6KKG - chains A and C; structure by X-ray diffraction, 2.15 A resolution.

== Chain A ==
Name: Membrane-associated guanylate kinase, WW and PDZ domain-containing protein 2
Organism: Mus musculus
UniProtKB: Q9WVQ1 (MAGI2_MOUSE); residue numbers follow UniProt; this construct covers 295-390
Amino-acid sequence (100 residues; row label = number of the first residue in the row):
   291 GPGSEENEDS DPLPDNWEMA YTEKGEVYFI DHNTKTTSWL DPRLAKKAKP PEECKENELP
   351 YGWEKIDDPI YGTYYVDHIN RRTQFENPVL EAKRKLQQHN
Not modelled in the structure: 291-300, 388-390
Construct notes: expression tag (291-294)
Swiss-Prot annotation at these positions:
  - modified residue: Tyr-361 (Phosphotyrosine)

== Chain C ==
Name: Peptide from Dendrin
Organism: Mus musculus
UniProtKB: Q80TS7 (DEND_MOUSE); residue numbers follow UniProt; this construct covers 222-241
Amino-acid sequence (24 residues; numbered 218 to 241; the number before each row is that of its first residue):
   218 GPGSDRPPPY VAPPSYEGPH RTLG
Not modelled in the structure: 218-221
Construct notes: expression tag (218-221)

== Interface between chain A and chain C ==
Contacting residue pairs (40):
  Glu-308(A) / Thr-239(C)
  Met-309(A) / Thr-239(C)
  Ala-310(A) / Arg-238(C)
  Tyr-311(A) / Arg-238(C)  hydrogen bond (backbone-backbone)
  Thr-312(A) / Arg-238(C)  hydrogen bond (backbone-side chain)
  Tyr-318(A) / Pro-230(C)  hydrophobic
  Tyr-318(A) / Pro-231(C)
  Tyr-318(A) / His-237(C)  hydrogen bond
  Ile-320(A) / Tyr-233(C)  hydrophobic
  Ile-320(A) / His-237(C)
  Ile-320(A) / Thr-239(C)
  Asp-321(A) / Tyr-233(C)
  His-322(A) / Tyr-233(C)  hydrogen bond
  Lys-325(A) / Tyr-233(C)
  Thr-326(A) / Tyr-233(C)
  Thr-327(A) / Pro-230(C)
  Thr-327(A) / Pro-231(C)  hydrogen bond (side chain-backbone)
  Thr-327(A) / Tyr-233(C)
  Thr-327(A) / His-237(C)
  Ser-328(A) / Pro-230(C)
  Trp-329(A) / Tyr-227(C)
  Trp-329(A) / Val-228(C)  hydrogen bond (side chain-backbone)
  Trp-329(A) / Ala-229(C)
  Trp-329(A) / Pro-230(C)
  Tyr-361(A) / Pro-225(C)  hydrophobic
  Tyr-364(A) / Pro-224(C)  hydrophobic
  Tyr-364(A) / Pro-225(C)
  Val-366(A) / Tyr-227(C)  hydrophobic
  Asp-367(A) / Tyr-227(C)
  His-368(A) / Tyr-227(C)  hydrogen bond
  Arg-371(A) / Tyr-227(C)
  Arg-371(A) / Ala-229(C)
  Arg-372(A) / Tyr-227(C)
  Thr-373(A) / Pro-224(C)
  Thr-373(A) / Pro-225(C)  hydrogen bond (side chain-backbone)
  Thr-373(A) / Tyr-227(C)
  Gln-374(A) / Pro-224(C)
  Phe-375(A) / Asp-222(C)
  Phe-375(A) / Arg-223(C)
  Phe-375(A) / Pro-224(C)
Other interface residues (no listed pair), chain A (27 interface residues in all): Glu-313, Gly-315, Asp-358
Other interface residues (no listed pair), chain C (17 interface residues in all): Pro-226, Ser-232, Leu-240, Gly-241

== Summary ==
Chain A and chain C form an interface of 27 and 17 residues respectively; the contacts include 8 hydrogen
bonds. Polar contacts include Thr-312(A)/Arg-238(C), Tyr-318(A)/His-237(C) and His-322(A)/Tyr-233(C).
Here chain A is Membrane-associated guanylate kinase, WW and PDZ domain-containing protein 2 and chain C is
Peptide from Dendrin, both from Mus musculus. Entry 6KKG (Crystal structure of MAGI2-Dendrin complex) was
determined by X-ray diffraction.
